PDB entry 5X6C | X-ray diffraction, 3.10 A resolution | chains A and B of the 4 polymer chains in the assembly

[Chain A (and B)]
Molecule: O-phosphoserine--tRNA(Cys) ligase
Organism: Methanocaldococcus jannaschii DSM 2661
Notes: EC 6.1.1.27; chain B of this document is another copy of the same molecule, construct and numbering; everything in this record applies to it too
Sequence (553 residues; numbered -3 to 549; the number before each row is that of its first residue; numbers below 1 keep their minus sign (Met-3 is residue -3)):
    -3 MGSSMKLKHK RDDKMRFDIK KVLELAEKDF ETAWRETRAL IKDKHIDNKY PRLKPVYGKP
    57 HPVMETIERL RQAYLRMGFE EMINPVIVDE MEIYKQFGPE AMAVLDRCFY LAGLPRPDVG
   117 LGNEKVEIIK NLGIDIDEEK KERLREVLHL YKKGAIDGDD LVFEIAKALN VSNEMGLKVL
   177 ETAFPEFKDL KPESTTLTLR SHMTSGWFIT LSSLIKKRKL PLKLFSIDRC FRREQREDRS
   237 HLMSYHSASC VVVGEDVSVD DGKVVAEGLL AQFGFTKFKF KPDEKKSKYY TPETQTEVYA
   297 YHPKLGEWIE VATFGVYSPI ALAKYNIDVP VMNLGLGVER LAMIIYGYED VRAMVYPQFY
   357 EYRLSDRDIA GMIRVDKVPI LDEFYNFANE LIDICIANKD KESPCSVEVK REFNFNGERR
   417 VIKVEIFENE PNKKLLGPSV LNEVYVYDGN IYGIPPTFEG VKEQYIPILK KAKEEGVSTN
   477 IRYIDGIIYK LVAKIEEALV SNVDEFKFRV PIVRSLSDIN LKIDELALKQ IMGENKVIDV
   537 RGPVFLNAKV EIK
Not modelled in the structure: -3 to 10
Residues lining bound ligands: ATP (adenosine-5'-triphosphate): Asp153, Asp155, Arg228, Glu230, Ser236, His237, Leu238, Tyr241, Asp279, Lys281, Glu306, Val307, Ala308, Thr309, Gly331, Leu332, Gly333, Arg336
From the paper describing this entry:
  - binding site for ATP: Arg228, Glu230, His237

[Chain A / chain B interface]
Residue-residue contacts (20; chain A residue first):
  Asp25(A) - Lys174(B)  salt bridge
  Phe26(A) - Leu173(B)  hydrophobic
  Glu27(A) - Glu170(B)
  Glu27(A) - Leu173(B)
  Glu27(A) - Lys174(B)  salt bridge
  Glu27(A) - Glu177(B)
  Trp30(A) - Glu170(B)
  Arg31(A) - Glu170(B)  salt bridge
  Gln68(A) - Arg72(B)  hydrogen bond
  Leu71(A) - Arg72(B)
  Arg72(A) - Gln68(B)  hydrogen bond
  Arg72(A) - Leu71(B)
  Glu170(A) - Glu27(B)
  Glu170(A) - Trp30(B)
  Glu170(A) - Arg31(B)  salt bridge
  Leu173(A) - Phe26(B)  hydrophobic
  Leu173(A) - Glu27(B)
  Lys174(A) - Asp25(B)  salt bridge
  Lys174(A) - Glu27(B)  salt bridge
  Glu177(A) - Glu27(B)

[Overview]
The chain A/chain B interface involves 12 residues from each chain; the contacts include 2 hydrogen bonds and
6 salt bridges. Among the polar pairs are Asp25(A)-Lys174(B), Glu27(A)-Lys174(B) and Arg31(A)-Glu170(B). Bound
to chain A: ATP. The paper reports a binding site for ATP at Arg228(A), Glu230(A) and His237(A).
Both chains are O-phosphoserine--tRNA(Cys) ligase (Methanocaldococcus jannaschii DSM 2661). Entry 5X6C
(Crystal structure of SepRS-SepCysE from Methanocaldococcus jannaschii) was determined by X-ray diffraction
(same publication as 5X6B).
